8JC0 - chains d and m of the 8 polymer chains in the assembly; structure by electron microscopy, 3.40 A resolution.

Chain d:
Name: T-cell surface glycoprotein CD3 delta chain
Source organism: Homo sapiens
Reference sequence: P04234 (CD3D_HUMAN); residue numbers follow UniProt; this construct covers 1-171
Amino-acid sequence (171 residues; each row starts with the number of its first residue):
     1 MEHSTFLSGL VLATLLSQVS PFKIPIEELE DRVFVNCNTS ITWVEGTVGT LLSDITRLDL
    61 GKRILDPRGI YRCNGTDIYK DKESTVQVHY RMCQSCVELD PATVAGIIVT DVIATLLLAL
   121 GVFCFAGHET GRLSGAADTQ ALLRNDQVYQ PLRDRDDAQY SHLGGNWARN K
Disordered / not traced: 1-21, 127-171
Cystine bridges: Cys37-Cys73, Cys93-Cys96
Curated features (UniProtKB/Swiss-Prot):
  - modified residue (Phosphotyrosine): Tyr149, Tyr160
  - glycosylation (N-linked (GlcNAc...) asparagine): Asn38, Asn74

Chain m:
Name: T cell receptor delta variable 2, T cell receptor delta constant
Source organism: Homo sapiens
Reference sequence: chimeric construct of A0JD36, B7Z8K6: residues 18-113 from A0JD36 (TRDV2_HUMAN) positions 20-115 (UniProt number = residue number + 2); residues 138-290 from B7Z8K6 positions 1-153 (UniProt number = residue number - 137)
Amino-acid sequence (310 residues; numbered -19 to 290; the number before each row is that of its first residue; numbers below 1 keep their minus sign (Met-19 is residue -19)):
   -19 MDMRVPAQLL GLLLLWLSGA RCMDYKDDDD KGGSETGAIE LVPEHQTVPV SIGVPATLRC
    41 SMKGEAIGNY YINWYRKTQG NTMTFIYREK DIYGPGFKDN FQGDIDIAKN LAVLKILAPS
   101 ERDEGSYYCA CDTLGMGGEY TDKLIFGKGT RVTVEPRSQP HTKPSVFVMK NGTNVACLVK
   161 EFYPKDIRIN LVSSKKITEF DPAIVISPSG KYNAVKLGKY EDSNSVTCSV QHDNKTVHST
   221 DFEVKTDSTD HVKPKETENT KQPSKSCHKP KAIVHTEKVN MMSLTVLGLR MLFAKTVAVN
   281 FLLTAKLFFL
Disordered / not traced: -19 to 255, 290
Construct notes: initiating methionine (-19); expression tag (-18 to 17); linker (114-137)
Curated features (UniProtKB/Swiss-Prot):
  - glycosylation (N-linked (GlcNAc...) asparagine): Asn151, Asn214

How chain d and chain m interact:
Contacting residue pairs (25):
  Gln94(d) - Thr256(m)
  Cys96(d) - Glu257(m)
  Cys96(d) - Asn260(m)  hydrogen bond (backbone-side chain)
  Val97(d) - Glu257(m)
  Val97(d) - Asn260(m)
  Val97(d) - Met261(m)
  Glu98(d) - Glu257(m)  hydrogen bond (backbone-backbone)
  Glu98(d) - Met261(m)
  Leu99(d) - Met261(m)  hydrophobic
  Asp100(d) - Met261(m)
  Thr103(d) - Met261(m)
  Thr103(d) - Thr265(m)
  Val104(d) - Met261(m)  hydrophobic
  Thr110(d) - Leu272(m)
  Asp111(d) - Met271(m)
  Asp111(d) - Leu272(m)
  Asp111(d) - Lys275(m)  salt bridge
  Thr115(d) - Lys275(m)  hydrogen bond
  Leu118(d) - Val279(m)  hydrophobic
  Gly121(d) - Leu282(m)
  Val122(d) - Leu282(m)
  Cys124(d) - Lys286(m)
  Phe125(d) - Leu282(m)
  Phe125(d) - Ala285(m)
  Phe125(d) - Lys286(m)
Also at the interface, not in a pair above, chain d (20 interface residues in all): Ser95, Ile107, Ala114, Leu117
Also at the interface, not in a pair above, chain m (17 interface residues in all): Lys258, Gly268, Leu269, Leu283, Phe289

Overview:
20 residues of chain d and 17 residues of chain m are in contact; the contacts include 3 hydrogen bonds and 1
salt bridge. Polar pairs include Asp111(d)-Lys275(m), Cys96(d)-Asn260(m) and Thr115(d)-Lys275(m).
Here chain d is T-cell surface glycoprotein CD3 delta chain and chain m is T cell receptor delta variable 2, T
cell receptor delta constant, both from Homo sapiens. Entry 8JC0 (V gamma9 V delta2 TCR and CD3 complex in
LMNG) was determined by electron microscopy (same publication as 8JBV, 8JCB, 8WXE, 8WY0, 8WYI and 8YC0).
